1LWW - chains E and A of the 3 polymer chains in the assembly; structure by X-ray diffraction, 2.10 A resolution.

# Chain E
Molecule: 15-nt DNA strand
Sequence (15 nucleotides; each row starts with the number of its first residue):
    16 GCGTCCAXGTCTACC
Modified positions: PED (pentane-3,4-diol-5-phosphate) at position 23

# Chain A
Name: 8-oxoguanine DNA glycosylase
From: Homo sapiens
Notes: EC 3.2.2.-; fragment: core fragment (residues 12 to 327)
Reference sequence: O15527 (OGG1_HUMAN); residues 12-327 here = UniProt positions 12-327
Amino-acid sequence (324 residues; each row starts with the number of its first residue):
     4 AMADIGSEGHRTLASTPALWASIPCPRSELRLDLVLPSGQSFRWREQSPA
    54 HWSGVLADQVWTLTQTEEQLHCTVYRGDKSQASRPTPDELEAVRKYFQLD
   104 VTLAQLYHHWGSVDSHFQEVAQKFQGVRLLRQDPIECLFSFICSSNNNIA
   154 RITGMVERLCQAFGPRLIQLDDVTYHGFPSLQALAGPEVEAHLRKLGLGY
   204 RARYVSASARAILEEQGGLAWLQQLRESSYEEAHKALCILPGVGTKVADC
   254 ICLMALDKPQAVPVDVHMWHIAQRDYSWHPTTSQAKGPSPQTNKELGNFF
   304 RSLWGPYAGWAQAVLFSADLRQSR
Disordered / not traced: 4-8, 80-82, 326-327
Differences from the reference sequence: cloning artifact (4-11)
Curated features (UniProtKB/Swiss-Prot):
  - active site: Lys249 (Schiff-base intermediate with DNA)
  - binding site (DNA): Asn149, Arg154, Arg204, His270, Gln287
  - binding site (8-oxoguanine): Pro266, Asp268, Gln315, Phe319
  - natural variant: Gly12 (G12E: Found in a kidney cancer sample), Arg46 (R46Q: Found in a clear cell renal cell carcinoma sample), Ala85 (A85S: Found in a lung cancer sample), Arg131 (R131Q: Found in a lung cancer sample), Arg154 (R154H: Found in a gastric cancer sample), Ser232 (S232T: Found in a kidney cancer sample)
  - mutagenesis: Lys249 (K249Q: Loss of activity), Asp268 (D268E/Q: No effect on activity; D268N: Decreases activity about 65-fold)
Ligand contacts: 8-bromoguanine (BRG): Gly42, Phe45, Phe144, Ser147, Ile152, Ile155, Lys249, Cys253, Met257, Pro266, Asp268, Met271, Gln315, Phe319

# How chain E and chain A interact
Contacting residue pairs (29; chain E residue first):
  DA22(E) - Asn149(A)  hydrogen bond to the base
  DA22(E) - Asn150(A)  sugar contact
  DA22(E) - Asn151(A)  hydrogen bond to the base
  DA22(E) - Val269(A)  phosphate contact
  PED_23(E) - Ser147(A)  sugar contact
  PED_23(E) - Asn150(A)  sugar contact
  PED_23(E) - Asn151(A)  base contact
  PED_23(E) - Ile152(A)  base contact
  PED_23(E) - Lys249(A)  covalent bond
  PED_23(E) - Asp268(A)  sugar contact
  PED_23(E) - His270(A)  hydrogen bond to the phosphate
  DG24(E) - Ser148(A)  sugar contact
  DG24(E) - Asn149(A)  hydrogen bond to the sugar
  DG24(E) - Tyr203(A)  hydrogen bond to the base
  DG24(E) - Lys249(A)  sugar contact
  DG24(E) - Asp268(A)  phosphate contact
  DG24(E) - Val269(A)  hydrogen bond to the phosphate
  DT25(E) - Ser148(A)  sugar contact
  DT25(E) - Gly245(A)  phosphate contact
  DT25(E) - Val246(A)  phosphate contact
  DT25(E) - Gly247(A)  hydrogen bond to the phosphate
  DT25(E) - Thr248(A)  hydrogen bond to the phosphate
  DT25(E) - Lys249(A)  hydrogen bond to the phosphate
  DT25(E) - Val250(A)  hydrogen bond to the phosphate
  DC26(E) - Tyr207(A)  sugar contact
  DC26(E) - Leu243(A)  phosphate contact
  DC26(E) - Pro244(A)  phosphate contact
  DC26(E) - Gly245(A)  hydrogen bond to the phosphate
  DC26(E) - Val246(A)  phosphate contact
Also at the interface, not in a pair above, chain A (21 interface residues in all): Phe319, Leu323

# Summary
The interface between chain E and chain A involves 5 residues on one side and 21 on the other; the contacts
include 1 covalent bond and 11 hydrogen bonds. Among the polar pairs are DA22(E)-Asn149(A), DA22(E)-Asn151(A)
and DG24(E)-Tyr203(A). Ligands of chain A: 8-bromoguanine.
Here chain E is a 15-nt DNA strand and chain A is 8-oxoguanine DNA glycosylase (Homo sapiens). Entry 1LWW
(Borohydride-trapped hOgg1 Intermediate Structure Co-Crystallized with 8-bromoguanine) was determined by X-ray
diffraction, deposited together with 1HU0, 1LWV and 1LWY.
